PDB entry 1ZHK | X-ray diffraction, 1.60 A resolution | chains A and C of the 3 polymer chains in the assembly

Chain A:
Molecule: HLA class I histocompatibility antigen, B-35 alpha chain
Source organism: Homo sapiens
Notes: fragment: Extracellular domains alpha 1
UniProtKB: P30685 (1B35_HUMAN); residues 1-276 here correspond to UniProt positions 25-300 (UniProt number = residue number + 24)
Chain sequence (276 residues; each row starts with the number of its first residue):
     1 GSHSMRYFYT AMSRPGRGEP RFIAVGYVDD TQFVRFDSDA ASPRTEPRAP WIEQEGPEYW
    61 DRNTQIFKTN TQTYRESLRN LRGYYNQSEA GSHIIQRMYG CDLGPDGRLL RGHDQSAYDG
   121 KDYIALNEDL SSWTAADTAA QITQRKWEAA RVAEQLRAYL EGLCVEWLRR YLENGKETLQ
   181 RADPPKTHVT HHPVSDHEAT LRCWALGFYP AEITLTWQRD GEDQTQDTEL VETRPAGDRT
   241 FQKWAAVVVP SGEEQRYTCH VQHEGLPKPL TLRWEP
Disulfides: Cys101-Cys164, Cys203-Cys259

Chain C:
Molecule: EBV-peptide LPEPLPQGQLTAY
Chain sequence (13 residues; row label = number of the first residue in the row):
     1 LPEPLPQGQL TAY

Chain A / chain C interface:
Pairs across the interface - 48 pairs, chain A then chain C:
  Met5(A) with Leu1(C)
  Tyr7(A) with Leu1(C), hydrogen bond (side chain-backbone); Pro2(C)
  Tyr9(A) with Pro2(C)
  Tyr59(A) with Leu1(C), hydrophobic
  Arg62(A) with Leu1(C)
  Asn63(A) with Leu1(C); Pro2(C)
  Ile66(A) with Pro2(C), hydrophobic; Glu3(C); Pro4(C), hydrophobic
  Phe67(A) with Pro2(C), hydrophobic
  Thr69(A) with Leu5(C); Leu10(C)
  Asn70(A) with Leu10(C)
  Thr73(A) with Leu10(C); Ala12(C)
  Tyr74(A) with Tyr13(C), hydrogen bond
  Glu76(A) with Ala12(C)
  Ser77(A) with Ala12(C); Tyr13(C), hydrogen bond (side chain-backbone)
  Asn80(A) with Tyr13(C)
  Leu81(A) with Tyr13(C), hydrophobic
  Tyr84(A) with Tyr13(C), hydrogen bond (side chain-backbone)
  Ile95(A) with Tyr13(C)
  Arg97(A) with Glu3(C), salt bridge; Tyr13(C)
  Tyr99(A) with Pro2(C); Glu3(C), hydrogen bond (side chain-backbone)
  Ser116(A) with Tyr13(C), hydrogen bond
  Tyr123(A) with Tyr13(C), hydrophobic
  Thr143(A) with Tyr13(C), hydrogen bond (side chain-backbone)
  Lys146(A) with Tyr13(C), hydrogen bond (side chain-backbone)
  Trp147(A) with Thr11(C); Ala12(C), hydrogen bond (side chain-backbone); Tyr13(C), hydrophobic
  Ala150(A) with Thr11(C)
  Val152(A) with Thr11(C)
  Gln155(A) with Glu3(C); Pro6(C)
  Leu156(A) with Glu3(C)
  Tyr159(A) with Leu1(C), hydrogen bond (side chain-backbone); Pro2(C); Glu3(C); Pro4(C)
  Leu163(A) with Pro4(C), hydrophobic
  Trp167(A) with Leu1(C)
  Tyr171(A) with Leu1(C), hydrogen bond (side chain-backbone)
Also at the interface, not in a pair above, chain A (34 interface residues in all): Gln65

Overview:
Chain A and chain C form an interface of 34 and 10 residues respectively; the contacts include 11 hydrogen
bonds and 1 salt bridge. Polar pairs include Arg97(A)-Glu3(C), Tyr7(A)-Leu1(C) and Tyr74(A)-Tyr13(C).
Here chain A is HLA class I histocompatibility antigen, B-35 alpha chain (Homo sapiens) and chain C is
EBV-peptide LPEPLPQGQLTAY. Entry 1ZHK (Crystal structure of HLA-B*3501 presenting 13-mer EBV antigen
LPEPLPQGQLTAY) was determined by X-ray diffraction (same publication as 1ZHL).
